4QL9 - chains A and B of the 5 polymer chains in the assembly; structure by X-ray diffraction, 3.40 A resolution.

Chain A (and B):
Molecule: Alkylhydroperoxide Reductase subunit C
Source organism: Escherichia coli
Notes: fragment: C-terminus truncated form; chain B of this document is another copy of the same molecule, construct and numbering; everything in this record applies to it too
Reference sequence: C6EK89 (C6EK89_ECOBD); numbering as in UniProt (aligned over 1-182)
Sequence (182 residues; each row starts with the number of its first residue):
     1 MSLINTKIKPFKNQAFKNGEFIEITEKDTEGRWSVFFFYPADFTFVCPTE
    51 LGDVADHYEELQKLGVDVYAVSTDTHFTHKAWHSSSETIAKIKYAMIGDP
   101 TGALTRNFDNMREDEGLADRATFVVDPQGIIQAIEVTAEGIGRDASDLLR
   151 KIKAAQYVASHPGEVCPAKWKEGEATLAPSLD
Disordered / not traced: 166-182 (chain B: 167-182)
From the paper describing this entry:
  - self-association interface (contacts with another copy of this molecule): Phe21, Phe43, Phe45, Phe77, Ala81

Interface between chain A and chain B:
Pairs across the interface - 44 pairs, chain A then chain B:
  Met1(A) - Asp109(B)  hydrogen bond (backbone-side chain)
  Ser2(A) - Asp109(B)
  Ile4(A) - Asp119(B)
  Ile4(A) - Val136(B)  hydrophobic
  Ile4(A) - Ala138(B)
  Phe45(A) - Val165(B)
  Phe45(A) - Cys166(B)  hydrogen bond (backbone-backbone)
  Cys47(A) - Cys166(B)  disulfide
  Asp109(A) - Ser2(B)
  Asn110(A) - Ser2(B)
  Asp119(A) - Ser2(B)
  Asp119(A) - Ile4(B)
  Gln132(A) - Thr137(B)
  Gln132(A) - Ala138(B)  hydrogen bond (backbone-backbone)
  Gln132(A) - Ile141(B)
  Ala133(A) - Val136(B)
  Ile134(A) - Glu135(B)
  Ile134(A) - Val136(B)  hydrogen bond (backbone-backbone)
  Glu135(A) - Ile134(B)
  Glu135(A) - Lys151(B)  salt bridge
  Val136(A) - Ile4(B)  hydrophobic
  Val136(A) - Ala133(B)
  Val136(A) - Ile134(B)  hydrogen bond (backbone-backbone)
  Thr137(A) - Ile4(B)
  Thr137(A) - Gln132(B)
  Ala138(A) - Gln132(B)  hydrogen bond (backbone-backbone)
  Glu139(A) - Val158(B)
  Gly140(A) - Val158(B)
  Ile141(A) - Gln132(B)
  Ile141(A) - Lys151(B)
  Ile141(A) - Ala155(B)  hydrophobic
  Gly142(A) - Arg150(B)  hydrogen bond (backbone-side chain)
  Asp144(A) - Asp147(B)
  Asp144(A) - Arg150(B)
  Asp147(A) - Asp144(B)
  Asp147(A) - Asp147(B)
  Arg150(A) - Gly142(B)  hydrogen bond (side chain-backbone)
  Arg150(A) - Asp144(B)
  Lys151(A) - Glu135(B)  salt bridge
  Lys151(A) - Ile141(B)
  Ala155(A) - Ile141(B)  hydrophobic
  Val158(A) - Glu139(B)
  Val158(A) - Gly140(B)
  Val165(A) - Phe45(B)
Interface residues without a listed pair, chain A (29 interface residues in all): Met111, Arg143, Ala154
Interface residues without a listed pair, chain B (28 interface residues in all): Met1, Asn5, Arg143, Ala154
Cross-chain cystine bridges: Cys47(A)-Cys166(B)

In short:
29 residues of chain A face 28 of chain B across their interface; the contacts include 1 disulfide bond, 8
hydrogen bonds and 2 salt bridges. Polar pairs include Glu135(A)-Lys151(B), Met1(A)-Asp109(B) and
Gly142(A)-Arg150(B). From the paper: a self-association interface involving Phe21(A), Phe43(A) and Phe45(A)
among others.
Chain A and chain B are both Alkylhydroperoxide Reductase subunit C (Escherichia coli); the structure, Crystal
structure of C-terminus truncated Alkylhydroperoxide Reductase subunit C (AhpC1-182) from E. coli, was
determined by X-ray diffraction together with 4QL7 from the same study.
